PDB entry 5D0F | X-ray diffraction, 3.30 A resolution | chain A

Chain A:
Molecule: Uncharacterized protein
From: Candida glabrata (strain ATCC 2001 / CBS 138 / JCM 3761 / NBRC 0622 / NRRL Y-65)
UniProtKB: Q6FSK0 (Q6FSK0_CANGA); residue numbers follow UniProt; this construct covers 1-1528
Amino-acid sequence (1528 residues; each row starts with the number of its first residue):
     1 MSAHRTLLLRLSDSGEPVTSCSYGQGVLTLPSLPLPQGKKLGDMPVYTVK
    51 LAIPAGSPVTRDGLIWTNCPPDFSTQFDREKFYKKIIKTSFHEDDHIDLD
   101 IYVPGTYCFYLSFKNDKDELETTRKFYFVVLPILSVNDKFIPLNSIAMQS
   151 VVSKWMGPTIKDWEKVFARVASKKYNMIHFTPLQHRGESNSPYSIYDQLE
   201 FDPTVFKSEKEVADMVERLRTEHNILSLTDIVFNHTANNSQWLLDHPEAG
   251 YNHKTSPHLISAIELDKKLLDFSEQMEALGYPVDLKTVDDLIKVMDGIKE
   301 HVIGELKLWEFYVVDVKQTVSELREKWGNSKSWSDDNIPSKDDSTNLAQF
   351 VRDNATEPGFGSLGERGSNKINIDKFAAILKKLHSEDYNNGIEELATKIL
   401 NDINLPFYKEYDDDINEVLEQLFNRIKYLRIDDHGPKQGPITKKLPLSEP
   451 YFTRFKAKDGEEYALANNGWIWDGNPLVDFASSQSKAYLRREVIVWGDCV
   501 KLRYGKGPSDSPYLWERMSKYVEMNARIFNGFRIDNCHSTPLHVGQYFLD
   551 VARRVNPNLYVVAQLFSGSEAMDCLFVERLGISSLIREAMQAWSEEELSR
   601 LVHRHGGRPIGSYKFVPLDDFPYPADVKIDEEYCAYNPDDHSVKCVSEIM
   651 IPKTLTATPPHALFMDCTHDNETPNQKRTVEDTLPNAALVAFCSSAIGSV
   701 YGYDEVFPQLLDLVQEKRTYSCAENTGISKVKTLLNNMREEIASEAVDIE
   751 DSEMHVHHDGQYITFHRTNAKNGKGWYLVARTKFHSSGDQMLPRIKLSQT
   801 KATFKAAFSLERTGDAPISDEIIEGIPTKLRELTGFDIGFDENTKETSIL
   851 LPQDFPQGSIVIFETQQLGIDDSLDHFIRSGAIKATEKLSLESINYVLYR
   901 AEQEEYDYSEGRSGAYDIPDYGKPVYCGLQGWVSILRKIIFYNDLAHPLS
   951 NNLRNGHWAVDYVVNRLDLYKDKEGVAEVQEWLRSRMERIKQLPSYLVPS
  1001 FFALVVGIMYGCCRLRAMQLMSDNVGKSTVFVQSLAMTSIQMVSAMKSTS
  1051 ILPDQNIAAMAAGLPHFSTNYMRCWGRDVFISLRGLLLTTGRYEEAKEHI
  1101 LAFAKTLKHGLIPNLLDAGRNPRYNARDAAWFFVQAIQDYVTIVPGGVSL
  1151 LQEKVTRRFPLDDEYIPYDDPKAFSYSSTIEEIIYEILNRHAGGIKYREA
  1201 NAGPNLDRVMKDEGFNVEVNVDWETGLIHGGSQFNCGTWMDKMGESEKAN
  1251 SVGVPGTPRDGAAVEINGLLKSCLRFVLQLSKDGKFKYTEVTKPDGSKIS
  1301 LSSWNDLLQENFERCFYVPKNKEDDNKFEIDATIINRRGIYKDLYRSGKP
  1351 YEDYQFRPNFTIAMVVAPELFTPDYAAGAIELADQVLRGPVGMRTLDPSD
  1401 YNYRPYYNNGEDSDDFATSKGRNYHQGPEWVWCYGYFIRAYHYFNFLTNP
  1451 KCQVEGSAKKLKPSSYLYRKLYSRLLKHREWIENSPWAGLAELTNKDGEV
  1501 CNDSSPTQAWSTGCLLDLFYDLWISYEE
Unresolved in the structure: 1-2
Sequence notes: engineered mutation Gln-564 (Glu in Q6FSK0)
Reported in the primary citation:
  - binding site for alpha-D-glucopyranose: Glu-188, Ser-189, Ser-191, Asn-238, Leu-308, Asn-401, Leu-405, Tyr-408, Asp-412, Gln-421, Asn-424, Arg-425, Tyr-428, Pro-450, Trp-470, Trp-472, Ile-494, Trp-496, Asp-498, Leu-713, Val-714, Ser-913, Tyr-916, Asp-917, Asn-952, Trp-958, His-1066, Trp-1075, Asn-1114, Leu-1115, Arg-1123, Asn-1125, Asp-1207, Asn-1336, Tyr-1351, Ser-1399, Asp-1400, Asn-1402, Tyr-1407, Tyr-1424, Asp-1503
  - contacts within the chain: Arg-1123/Asp-1207 (salt bridge)
  - mutagenesis - Y408A, W958A, D1400A: decreased binding to glycogen
  - mutagenesis - Y408A, W958A, D1400A: decreased catalytic activity
  - mutagenesis - W470A: decreased catalytic activity (GT activity)
  - mutagenesis - D1078N, R1123G: abolished catalytic activity (GC activity)
  - mutagenesis - Y1407F: decreased catalytic activity (GC activity)
  - catalytic residues: Asp-1078 (proposed by the authors, not directly observed)
  - mutagenesis - D535N: abolished catalytic activity (GT activity)
  - mutagenesis - D1241A, E1492A: abolished catalytic activity (debranching activity)
  - mutagenesis - D1139N: unchanged catalytic activity (debranching activity)

In short:
The paper reports the catalytic residue Asp-1078; Y408A, W958A and D1400A reduce binding to glycogen; 11
substitutions were tested in all.
Chain A is Uncharacterized protein (Candida glabrata (strain ATCC 2001 / CBS 138 / JCM 3761 / NBRC 0622 / NRRL
Y-65)); the structure, Crystal Structure of the Candida Glabrata Glycogen Debranching Enzyme (E564Q) in
complex with maltopentaose, was determined by X-ray diffraction together with 5D06 from the same study.
